PDB entry 6GF3 | X-ray diffraction, 2.40 A resolution | chains A and B of the 6 polymer chains in the assembly

# Chain A
Molecule: Tubulin alpha-1B chain
Organism: Bos taurus
UniProtKB: P81947 (TBA1B_BOVIN); residues 1-451 here = UniProt positions 1-451
Chain sequence (451 residues; row label = number of the first residue in the row):
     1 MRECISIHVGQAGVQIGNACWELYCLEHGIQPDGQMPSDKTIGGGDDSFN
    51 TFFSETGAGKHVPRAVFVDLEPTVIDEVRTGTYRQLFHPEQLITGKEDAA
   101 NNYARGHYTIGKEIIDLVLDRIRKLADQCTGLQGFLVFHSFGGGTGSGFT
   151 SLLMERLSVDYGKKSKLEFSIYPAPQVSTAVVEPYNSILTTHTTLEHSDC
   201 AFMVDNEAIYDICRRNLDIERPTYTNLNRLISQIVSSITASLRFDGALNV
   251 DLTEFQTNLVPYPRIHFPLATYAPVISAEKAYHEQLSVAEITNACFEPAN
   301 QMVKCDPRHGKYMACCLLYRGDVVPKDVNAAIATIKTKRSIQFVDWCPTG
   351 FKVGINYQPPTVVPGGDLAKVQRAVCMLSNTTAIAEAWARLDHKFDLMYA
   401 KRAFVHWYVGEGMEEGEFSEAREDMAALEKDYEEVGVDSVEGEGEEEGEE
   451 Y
Unresolved in the structure: 438-451
Metal / ion sites: Ca2+: Asp39, Thr41, Gly44, Glu55
Residues lining bound ligands:
  - Jerantinine B (EX5): Ser178, Thr179, Ala180, Val181
  - GTP (guanosine-5'-triphosphate): Gly10, Gln11, Ala12, Gln15, Ile16, Asp69, Asp98, Ala99, Ala100, Asn101, Asn102, Ser140, Gly142, Gly143, Gly144, Thr145, Gly146, Ile171, Pro173, Val177, Ser178, Thr179, Glu183, Asn206, Ile209, Tyr224, Leu227, Asn228, Ile231
Reported in the primary citation:
  - conformationally variable residues (side-chain flip): Thr179

# Chain B
Molecule: Tubulin beta-2B chain
Organism: Bos taurus
UniProtKB: Q6B856 (TBB2B_BOVIN); the author numbering skips numbers that UniProt does not, so the offset changes along the chain: 1-42 = UniProt 1-42; 45-360 = UniProt 43-358; 369-455 = UniProt 359-445
Chain sequence (445 residues; row label = number of the first residue in the row; note: 10 numbers in that range are skipped by the numbering (no residue carries them; nothing is unmodelled there)):
     1 MREIVHIQAGQCGNQIGAKFWEVISDEHGIDPTGSYHGDSDL
    45 QLERINVYYNEATGNKYVPRAILVDLEPGTMDSVRSGPFGQIFRPDNFVF
    95 GQSGAGNNWAKGHYTEGAELVDSVLDVVRKESESCDCLQGFQLTHSLGGG
   145 TGSGMGTLLISKIREEYPDRIMNTFSVMPSPKVSDTVVEPYNATLSVHQL
   195 VENTDETYCIDNEALYDICFRTLKLTTPTYGDLNHLVSATMSGVTTCLRF
   245 PGQLNADLRKLAVNMVPFPRLHFFMPGFAPLTSRGSQQYRALTVPELTQQ
   295 MFDSKNMMAACDPRHGRYLTVAAIFRGRMSMKEVDEQMLNVQNKNSSYFV
   345 EWIPNNVKTAVCDIPP
   369 RGLKMSATFIGNSTAIQELFKRISEQFTAMFRRKAFLHWYTGEGMDEMEF
   419 TEAESNMNDLVSEYQQYQDATADEQGEFEEEEGEDEA
Unresolved in the structure: 1, 276-281, 439-455
Residues lining bound ligands:
  - Jerantinine B (EX5): Val238, Cys241, Gln247, Leu248, Asn249, Ala250, Lys254, Leu255, Asn258, Met259, Thr314, Val315, Ala316, Ala317, Ile318, Asn349, Asn350, Val351, Lys352, Ala354, Ile378
  - GDP (guanosine-5'-diphosphate): Gly10, Gln11, Cys12, Gln15, Ile16, Asn101, Ser140, Gly142, Gly143, Gly144, Thr145, Gly146, Val171, Pro173, Val177, Asp179, Glu183, Asn206, Leu209, Tyr224, Leu227, Asn228
Swiss-Prot annotation at these positions:
  - motif: Met1 to Ile4 (MREI motif)
  - binding site (GTP): Gln11, Glu71, Ser140, Gly144, Thr145, Gly146, Asn206, Asn228
  - binding site (Mg(2+)): Glu71
  - modified residue: Ser40 (Phosphoserine), Thr57 (Phosphothreonine), Lys60 (N6-acetyllysine), Ser174 (Phosphoserine), Thr287 (Phosphothreonine), Thr292 (Phosphothreonine), Arg320 (Omega-N-methylarginine), Glu448 (5-glutamyl polyglutamate)
  - cross-link (Glycyl lysine isopeptide (Lys-Gly)): Lys60 (interchain with G-Cter in ubiquitin), Lys326 (interchain with G-Cter in ubiquitin)
Reported in the primary citation:
  - conformationally variable residues: Leu248, Ala250, Leu255
  - binding site for Jerantinine B: Leu248

# Interface between chain A and chain B
Pairs across the interface (48):
  Glu71(A) - Asn249(B)
  Lys96(A) - Asp130(B)  hydrogen bond (side chain-backbone)
  Lys96(A) - Cys131(B)
  Glu97(A) - Arg2(B)  salt bridge
  Asp98(A) - Lys254(B)  salt bridge
  Ala100(A) - Arg253(B)
  Ala100(A) - Lys254(B)
  Ala100(A) - Val257(B)
  Asn101(A) - Lys254(B)
  Asn101(A) - Asn258(B)
  Arg105(A) - Arg253(B)
  Pro175(A) - Asn349(B)
  Ser178(A) - Leu248(B)
  Ser178(A) - Asn349(B)  hydrogen bond
  Thr179(A) - Leu248(B)
  Ala180(A) - Asn258(B)
  Val181(A) - Asn258(B)  hydrogen bond (backbone-side chain)
  Val181(A) - Ile347(B)  hydrophobic
  Val181(A) - Pro348(B)
  Val181(A) - Asn349(B)
  Glu220(A) - Lys326(B)
  Arg221(A) - Met325(B)  hydrogen bond (side chain-backbone)
  Arg221(A) - Lys326(B)
  Arg221(A) - Asp329(B)  salt bridge
  Tyr224(A) - Gln247(B)
  Tyr224(A) - Leu248(B)
  Lys394(A) - Pro348(B)
  Leu397(A) - Glu345(B)
  Leu397(A) - Trp346(B)
  Met398(A) - Trp346(B)  hydrogen bond (backbone-backbone)
  Met398(A) - Pro348(B)
  Lys401(A) - Phe262(B)
  Lys401(A) - Trp346(B)
  Lys401(A) - Ala438(B)
  Arg402(A) - Phe262(B)
  Ala403(A) - Pro261(B)
  Ala403(A) - Phe262(B)  hydrophobic
  Phe404(A) - Val257(B)
  Phe404(A) - Val260(B)
  Phe404(A) - Pro261(B)  hydrogen bond (backbone-backbone)
  Phe404(A) - Ile347(B)  hydrophobic
  His406(A) - Val260(B)
  His406(A) - Pro261(B)  hydrogen bond (side chain-backbone)
  His406(A) - Phe262(B)
  His406(A) - Pro263(B)
  Trp407(A) - Ala256(B)
  Trp407(A) - Val257(B)
  Trp407(A) - Val260(B)  hydrogen bond (side chain-backbone)
Interface residues without a listed pair, chain A (25 interface residues in all): Val182
Interface residues without a listed pair, chain B (30 interface residues in all): Arg164, Asp199, Asp251, Thr314, Asn350, Lys352
From the paper, about this interface:
  - specific contacts: Thr179(A)-Leu248(B) (hydrophobic contact)

# Overview
25 residues of chain A and 30 residues of chain B are in contact, with 8 hydrogen bonds and 3 salt bridges.
Polar pairs include Glu97(A)-Arg2(B), Asp98(A)-Lys254(B) and Arg221(A)-Asp329(B). The paper describes a
hydrophobic contact between Thr179(A) and Leu248(B). From the paper: a binding site for Jerantinine B at
Leu248(B); conformational variability at Thr179(A) and Leu248(B) among others.
Chain A is Tubulin alpha-1B chain and chain B is Tubulin beta-2B chain, both from Bos taurus; the structure,
Tubulin-Jerantinine B acetate complex, was determined by X-ray diffraction.
